PDB entry 5WJ2 | X-ray diffraction, 2.41 A resolution | chain A

# Chain A
Protein: Green fluorescent protein
Organism: Aequorea victoria
Reference sequence: P42212 (GFP_AEQVI); aligned to UniProt positions 2-238 over residues 2-238
Chain sequence (258 residues; numbered -21 to 238; 2 numbers in that range are skipped by the numbering (no residue carries them; nothing is unmodelled there); the number before each row is that of its first residue; numbers below 1 keep their minus sign (Met-21 is residue -21)):
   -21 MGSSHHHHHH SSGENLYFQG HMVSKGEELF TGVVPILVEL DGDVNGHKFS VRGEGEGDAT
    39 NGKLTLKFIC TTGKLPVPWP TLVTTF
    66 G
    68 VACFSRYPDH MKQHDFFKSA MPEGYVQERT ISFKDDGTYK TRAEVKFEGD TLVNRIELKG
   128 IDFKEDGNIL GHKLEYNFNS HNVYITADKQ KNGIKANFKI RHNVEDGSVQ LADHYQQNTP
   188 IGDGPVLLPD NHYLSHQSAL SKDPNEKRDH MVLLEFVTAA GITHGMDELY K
Disordered / not traced: -21 to -8, 230-238
Construct notes: initiating methionine (-21); expression tag (-20 to 1); engineered mutation Arg30 (Ser in P42212), Asn39 (Tyr in P42212), Ala69 (Gln in P42212), Ser99 (Phe in P42212), Thr105 (Asn in P42212), Phe145 (Tyr in P42212), Thr153 (Met in P42212), Ala163 (Val in P42212), Val171 (Ile in P42212), His203 (Thr in P42212); chromophore (66)
Modified residues: Gly66 (chromophore; CR2)
Glycans and other covalent adducts: covalent link Phe64-Gly66; covalent link Gly66-Val68

# Summary
Chain A is Green fluorescent protein (Aequorea victoria); the structure, Crystal structure of the green
fluorescent protein Clover, was determined by X-ray diffraction together with 5WJ3 and 5WJ4 from the same
study.
